Entry 6FB7 (X-ray diffraction, 2.69 A resolution); this record covers chains A and E of the 6 polymer chains in the assembly.

== Chain A ==
Protein: DNA endonuclease I-CreI
Source organism: Chlamydomonas reinhardtii
Notes: EC 3.1.-.-
UniProtKB: P05725 (DNE1_CHLRE); numbering as in UniProt (aligned over 2-153)
Amino-acid sequence (152 residues; row label = number of the first residue in the row):
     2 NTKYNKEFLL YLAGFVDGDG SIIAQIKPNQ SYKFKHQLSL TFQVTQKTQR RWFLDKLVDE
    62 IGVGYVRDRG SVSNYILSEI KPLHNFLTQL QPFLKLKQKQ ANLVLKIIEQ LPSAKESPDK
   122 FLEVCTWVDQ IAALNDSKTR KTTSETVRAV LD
Construct notes: engineered mutation Asn75 (Asp in P05725)
Ion coordination: Mn2+ site 1: Gly19 (shared with 1 residue of chain B; DG515(E) of chain E; 1 residue of chain F); Mn2+ site 2: Asp20 (shared with 1 residue of chain B; 1 residue of chain D; DG515(E) of chain E; 1 residue of chain F; 1 residue of chain G)
What the authors report for this chain:
  - catalytic residues: Asp20 (citing earlier work)
  - binding site for the 14-nt DNA strand: Lys139 (citing earlier work)
  - mutagenesis - D75N: unchanged catalytic activity (citing earlier work)

== Chain E ==
Molecule: 10-nt DNA strand
Sequence (10 nucleotides; each row starts with the number of its first residue):
   515 GACGTTTTGA
Ion coordination: Mn2+ site 1: DG515 (shared with Gly19(A) of chain A; 1 residue of chain B; 1 residue of chain F)

== Chain A / chain E interface ==
Residue-residue contacts - 31 pairs, chain A then chain E:
  Gly19(A) with DG515(E), phosphate contact
  Asp20(A) with DG515(E), phosphate contact
  Gly21(A) with DG515(E), sugar contact; DA516(E), phosphate contact
  Ser22(A) with DG515(E), sugar contact; DA516(E), hydrogen bond to the phosphate
  Ile24(A) with DA516(E), base contact; DC517(E), phosphate contact
  Gln26(A) with DC517(E), sugar contact; DG518(E), hydrogen bond to the phosphate
  Lys28(A) with DT519(E), hydrogen bond to the base
  Pro29(A) with DT519(E), phosphate contact; DT520(E), base contact
  Asn30(A) with DT521(E), hydrogen bond to the base
  Gln44(A) with DG515(E), base contact; DA516(E), hydrogen bond to the base
  Thr46(A) with DG515(E), base contact
  Lys98(A) with DA516(E), salt bridge to the phosphate
  Ala133(A) with DC517(E), phosphate contact
  Asn136(A) with DA516(E), phosphate contact; DC517(E), hydrogen bond to the phosphate
  Asp137(A) with DA516(E), hydrogen bond to the phosphate
  Ser138(A) with DA516(E), phosphate contact; DC517(E), hydrogen bond to the phosphate
  Thr140(A) with DC517(E), sugar contact; DG518(E), sugar contact
  Arg141(A) with DC517(E), phosphate contact; DG518(E), phosphate contact
  Lys142(A) with DG518(E), hydrogen bond to the phosphate; DT519(E), salt bridge to the phosphate
  Thr143(A) with DG518(E), hydrogen bond to the phosphate
Other interface residues (no listed pair), chain A (22 interface residues in all): Ile23, Ala25

== In short ==
22 residues of chain A face 7 of chain E across their interface; the contacts include 10 hydrogen bonds and 2
salt bridges. Polar pairs include Lys28(A)-DT519(E), Asn30(A)-DT521(E) and Gln44(A)-DA516(E). Gly19(A) and
DG515(E) form the Mn2+ site 1. From the paper: the catalytic residue Asp20(A); D75N of chain A leaves
catalytic activity unchanged.
Chain A is DNA endonuclease I-CreI (Chlamydomonas reinhardtii) and chain E is a 10-nt DNA strand; the
structure, Crystal Structure of the I-CreI Homing Endonuclease D75N variant in complex with its target DNA in
..., was determined by X-ray diffraction together with 6FB0, 6FB1, 6FB2, 6FB5, 6FB6, 6FB8 and 6FB9 from the
same study.
